PDB entry 5SUH | X-ray diffraction, 2.70 A resolution | chains A and C of the 3 polymer chains in the assembly

Chain A (and C):
Protein: MSM0271 protein
Organism: Mycobacterium smegmatis (strain ATCC 700084 / mc(2)155)
Notes: chain C of this document is another copy of the same molecule, construct and numbering; everything in this record applies to it too
UniProt: A0QP48 (A0QP48_MYCS2); numbering as in UniProt (aligned over 1-218)
Sequence (238 residues; row label = number of the first residue in the row; numbers below 1 keep their minus sign (Met-19 is residue -19)):
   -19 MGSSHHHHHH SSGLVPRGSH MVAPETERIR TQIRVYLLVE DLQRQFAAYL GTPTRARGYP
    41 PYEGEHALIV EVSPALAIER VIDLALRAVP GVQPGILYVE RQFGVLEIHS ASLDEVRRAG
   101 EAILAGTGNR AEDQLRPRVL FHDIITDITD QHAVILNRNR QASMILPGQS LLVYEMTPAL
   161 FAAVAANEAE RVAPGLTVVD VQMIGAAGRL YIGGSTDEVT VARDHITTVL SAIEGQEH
Not modelled in the structure: -19 to 9, 31-35 (chain C: -19 to 9, 31-36)
Construct notes: expression tag (-19 to 0)
From the paper describing this entry:
  - contacts within the chain: Glu80-Arg81 (hydrogen bond)
  - self-association interface (contacts with another copy of this molecule); pairs are residue here / residue on that copy: Glu80-Arg81 (hydrogen bond), Gln82
  - conformationally variable residues (order/disorder transition): Gly31 to Ala36

Interface between chain A and chain C:
Residue-residue contacts (46):
  Arg10(A) with Leu120(C), hydrogen bond (side chain-backbone)
  Thr11(A) with Phe121(C)
  Ala36(A) with Asn139(C)
  Arg37(A) with Arg138(C), hydrogen bond (backbone-side chain)
  Gly38(A) with Ile135(C)
  Tyr39(A) with Gln131(C)
  Pro54(A) with Leu120(C); Phe121(C), hydrophobic; Glu155(C)
  Ala55(A) with Glu155(C); Arg189(C)
  Leu56(A) with Phe121(C); Val153(C), hydrophobic; Tyr154(C); Glu155(C), hydrogen bond (backbone-side chain); Arg189(C); Tyr191(C)
  Ala57(A) with Phe121(C), hydrophobic
  Glu59(A) with Ile125(C); His132(C), salt bridge; Tyr191(C), hydrogen bond
  Arg60(A) with Asp123(C), salt bridge; Ile124(C), hydrogen bond (side chain-backbone); Ile125(C)
  Ile62(A) with His132(C)
  Asp63(A) with Ile125(C)
  Leu66(A) with Thr129(C); Gln131(C); His132(C)
  Arg67(A) with Thr126(C), hydrogen bond (side chain-backbone); Asp127(C), salt bridge; Thr129(C)
  Pro70(A) with Gln131(C)
  Val72(A) with Gln131(C), hydrogen bond (backbone-side chain)
  Gln73(A) with Gln131(C)
  Pro74(A) with Gln131(C)
  Leu77(A) with Ile135(C), hydrophobic; Asn139(C), hydrogen bond (backbone-side chain)
  Val79(A) with Arg189(C); Tyr191(C)
  Glu80(A) with Arg189(C), hydrogen bond (backbone-side chain)
  Arg81(A) with Glu80(C), salt bridge; Arg81(C); Gln82(C), hydrogen bond; Ala186(C); Arg189(C), hydrogen bond (backbone-side chain)
Also at the interface, not in a pair above, chain A (26 interface residues in all): Ile76, Gln82
Also at the interface, not in a pair above, chain C (28 interface residues in all): Phe83, Ile128, Leu136, Arg140, Gly185, Leu190

In short:
26 residues of chain A face 28 of chain C across their interface; the contacts include 11 hydrogen bonds and 4
salt bridges. Among the polar pairs are Glu59(A)-His132(C), Arg60(A)-Asp123(C) and Arg67(A)-Asp127(C). The
paper reports conformational variability at Gly31(A); a self-association interface involving Glu80(A) and
Gln82(A).
Chain A and chain C are both MSM0271 protein (Mycobacterium smegmatis (strain ATCC 700084 / mc(2)155)); the
structure, The structure of double ringed trimeric shell protein MSM0271 from the RMM microcompartment, was
determined by X-ray diffraction (same publication as 5L37, 5L38 and 5L39).
